Entry 4ZCF (X-ray diffraction, 2.60 A resolution); this record covers chains A and D of the 5 polymer chains in the assembly.

Chain A:
Protein: Restriction endonuclease EcoP15I, modification subunit
Organism: Escherichia coli
UniProt: Q5ZND1 (Q5ZND1_ECOLX); residue numbers follow UniProt; this construct covers 1-644
Chain sequence (644 residues; numbered 1 to 644; the number before each row is that of its first residue):
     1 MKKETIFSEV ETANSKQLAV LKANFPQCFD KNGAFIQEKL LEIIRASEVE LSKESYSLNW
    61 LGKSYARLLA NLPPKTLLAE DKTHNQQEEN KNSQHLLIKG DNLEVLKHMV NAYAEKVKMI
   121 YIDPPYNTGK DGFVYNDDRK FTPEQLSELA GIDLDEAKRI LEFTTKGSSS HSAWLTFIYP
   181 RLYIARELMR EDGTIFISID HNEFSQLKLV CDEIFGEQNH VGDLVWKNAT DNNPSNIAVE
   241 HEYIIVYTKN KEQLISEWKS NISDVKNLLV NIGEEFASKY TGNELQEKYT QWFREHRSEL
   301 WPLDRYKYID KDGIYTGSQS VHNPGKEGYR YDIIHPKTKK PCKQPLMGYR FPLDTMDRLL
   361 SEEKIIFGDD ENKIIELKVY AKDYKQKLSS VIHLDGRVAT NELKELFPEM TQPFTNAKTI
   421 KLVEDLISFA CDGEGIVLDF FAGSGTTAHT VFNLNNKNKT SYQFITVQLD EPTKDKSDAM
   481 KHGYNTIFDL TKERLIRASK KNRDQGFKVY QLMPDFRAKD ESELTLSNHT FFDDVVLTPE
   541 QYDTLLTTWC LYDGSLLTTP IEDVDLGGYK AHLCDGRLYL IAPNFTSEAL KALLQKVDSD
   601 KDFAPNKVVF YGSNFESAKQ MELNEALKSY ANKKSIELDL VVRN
Unresolved in the structure: 1-12, 49-52, 140, 409, 415, 475, 525-529, 616, 633-634
Ion coordination: Mn2+ site 1 near His201 (its only coordinating residue here); Mn2+ site 2: Glu213 (shared with 1 residue of chain C)
From the paper describing this entry:
  - binding site for DNA 20-mer ATACAGCAGTAGACTATGAT (chain D): Asp123, Pro124, Pro125, Tyr126, Asn416, Lys418
  - binding site for DNA 20-mer AATCATAGTCTACTGCTGTA: Asn232, Asn233, Pro324

Chain D:
Molecule: DNA 20-mer ATACAGCAGTAGACTATGAT
Sequence (20 nucleotides; numbered 1 to 20; the number before each row is that of its first residue):
     1 ATACAGCAGT AGACTATGAT
Ion coordination: Ca2+ near DA8 (its only coordinating residue here)

Interface between chain A and chain D:
Pairs across the interface (19):
  Ser256(A) - DG12(D)  phosphate contact
  Arg297(A) - DA1(D)  salt bridge to the phosphate
  Arg305(A) - DA3(D)  base contact
  Lys307(A) - DT2(D)  phosphate contact
  Gln319(A) - DA3(D)  base contact
  Gln319(A) - DC4(D)  hydrogen bond to the base
  Gln319(A) - DA5(D)  hydrogen bond to the base
  His322(A) - DA5(D)  hydrogen bond to the base
  His322(A) - DG6(D)  hydrogen bond to the base
  His322(A) - DC7(D)  base contact
  Pro324(A) - DC7(D)  base contact
  Pro324(A) - DG9(D)  base contact
  Lys343(A) - DC4(D)  salt bridge to the phosphate
  Pro345(A) - DA5(D)  phosphate contact
  Leu346(A) - DA5(D)  hydrogen bond to the phosphate
  Lys373(A) - DA3(D)  phosphate contact
  Lys373(A) - DC4(D)  salt bridge to the phosphate
  Ile374(A) - DC4(D)  hydrogen bond to the phosphate
  Ile374(A) - DA5(D)  phosphate contact
Also at the interface, not in a pair above, chain A (16 interface residues in all): Met347, Arg350, Asn372, Glu376
Also at the interface, not in a pair above, chain D (10 interface residues in all): DA11

Summary:
The interface between chain A and chain D involves 16 residues on one side and 10 on the other, with 6
hydrogen bonds and 3 salt bridges. Polar pairs include Gln319(A)-DC4(D), Gln319(A)-DA5(D) and
His322(A)-DA5(D). From the paper: a binding site for DNA 20-mer ATACAGCAGTAGACTATGAT (chain D) at Asp123(A),
Pro124(A) and Pro125(A) among others; a binding site for DNA 20-mer AATCATAGTCTACTGCTGTA at Asn232(A),
Asn233(A) and Pro324(A).
Here chain A is Restriction endonuclease EcoP15I, modification subunit (Escherichia coli) and chain D is DNA
20-mer ATACAGCAGTAGACTATGAT. Entry 4ZCF (Structural basis of asymmetric DNA methylation and ATP-triggered
long-range diffusion by EcoP15I) was determined by X-ray diffraction.
